7WI8 - chains A and B; structure by electron microscopy, 4.17 A resolution (low resolution: residue-level contacts below are approximate; hydrogen-bond / salt-bridge calls are withheld).

Chain A (and B):
Name: Metabotropic glutamate receptor 3
Organism: Homo sapiens
Notes: chain B of this document is another copy of the same molecule, construct and numbering; everything in this record applies to it too
Reference sequence: Q14832 (GRM3_HUMAN); numbering as in UniProt (aligned over 23-879)
Chain sequence (887 residues; numbered -7 to 879; the number before each row is that of its first residue; numbers below 1 keep their minus sign (Met-7 is residue -7)):
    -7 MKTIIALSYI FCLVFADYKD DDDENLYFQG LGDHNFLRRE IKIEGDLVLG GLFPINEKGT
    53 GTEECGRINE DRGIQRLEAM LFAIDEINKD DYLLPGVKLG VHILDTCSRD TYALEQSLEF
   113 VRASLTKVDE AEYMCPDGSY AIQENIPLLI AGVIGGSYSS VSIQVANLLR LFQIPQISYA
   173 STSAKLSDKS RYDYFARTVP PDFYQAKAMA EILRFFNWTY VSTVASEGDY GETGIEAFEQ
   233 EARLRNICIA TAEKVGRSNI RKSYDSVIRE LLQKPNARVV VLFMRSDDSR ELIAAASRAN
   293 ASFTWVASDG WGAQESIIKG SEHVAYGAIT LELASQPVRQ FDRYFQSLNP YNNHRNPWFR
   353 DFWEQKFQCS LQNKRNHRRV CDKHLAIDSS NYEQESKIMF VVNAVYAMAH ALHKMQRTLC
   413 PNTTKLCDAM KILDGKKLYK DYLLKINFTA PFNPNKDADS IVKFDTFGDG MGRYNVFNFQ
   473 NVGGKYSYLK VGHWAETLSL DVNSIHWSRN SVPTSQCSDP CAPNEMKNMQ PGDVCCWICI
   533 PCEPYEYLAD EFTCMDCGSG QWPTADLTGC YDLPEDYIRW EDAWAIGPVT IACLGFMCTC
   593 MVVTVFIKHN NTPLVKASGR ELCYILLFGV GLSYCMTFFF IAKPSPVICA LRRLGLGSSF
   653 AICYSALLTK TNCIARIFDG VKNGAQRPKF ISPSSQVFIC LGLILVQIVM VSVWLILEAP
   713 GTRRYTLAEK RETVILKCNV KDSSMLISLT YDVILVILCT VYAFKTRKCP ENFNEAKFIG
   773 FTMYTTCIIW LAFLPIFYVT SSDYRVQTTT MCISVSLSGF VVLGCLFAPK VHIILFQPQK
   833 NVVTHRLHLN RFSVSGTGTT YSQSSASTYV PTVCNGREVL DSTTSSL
Unresolved in the structure: -7 to 30, 50-58, 117-139, 249-254, 364-376, 669-687, 824-879
Disulfide bonds: Cys240-Cys527, Cys412-Cys419, Cys509-Cys528, Cys513-Cys531, Cys534-Cys546, Cys549-Cys562, Cys641-Cys730
Glycans and other covalent adducts: N-acetylglucosamine (NAG) linked to Asn209
Construct notes: initiating methionine (-7); expression tag (-6 to 22)
Ligand contacts: Z99 (2-[(1S,2S)-2-carboxycyclopropyl]-3-(9H-xanthen-9-yl)-D-alanine): Arg64, Arg68, Ser149, Tyr150, Ser151, Ala172, Ser173, Thr174, Ser175, Tyr222, Arg277, Lys389
What the authors report for this chain:
  - mutagenesis - F652A (more than 23 fold), W782A (more than 23 fold): decreased signaling in response to VU0650786
  - mutagenesis - Y656A: increased signaling
  - specificity-determining residues: Asp279

How chain A and chain B interact:
Residue-residue contacts (10; chain A residue first):
  Leu106(A) with Leu163(B)
  Gln156(A) with Leu163(B)
  Asn159(A) with Asn159(B); Leu163(B)
  Leu160(A) with Leu163(B)
  Leu163(A) with Leu106(B); Gln156(B); Asn159(B); Leu160(B)
  Arg183(A) with Arg183(B)
Other interface residues (no listed pair), chain A (8 interface residues in all): Leu110, Phe164
Other interface residues (no listed pair), chain B (8 interface residues in all): Leu110, Phe164

In short:
The chain A/chain B interface involves 8 residues from each chain. Ligands of chain A: compound Z99.
N-acetylglucosamine is covalently linked to Asn209(A). The paper reports that F652A and W782A of chain A
reduce signaling in response to VU0650786; the specificity determinant Asp279(A).
Chain A and chain B are both Metabotropic glutamate receptor 3 (Homo sapiens); the structure, Cryo-EM
structure of inactive mGlu3 bound to LY341495, was determined by electron microscopy, deposited together with
7WI6 and 7WIH.
